PDB entry 6YC6 | X-ray diffraction, 2.20 A resolution | chains A and C of the 3 polymer chains in the assembly

== Chain A (and C) ==
Protein: PII protein
Organism: Corynebacterium glutamicum
Notes: chain C of this document is another copy of the same molecule, construct and numbering; everything in this record applies to it too
Reference sequence: H7C694 (H7C694_CORGT); numbering as in UniProt (aligned over 1-112)
Chain sequence (119 residues; each row starts with the number of its first residue; numbers below 1 keep their minus sign (Met-6 is residue -6)):
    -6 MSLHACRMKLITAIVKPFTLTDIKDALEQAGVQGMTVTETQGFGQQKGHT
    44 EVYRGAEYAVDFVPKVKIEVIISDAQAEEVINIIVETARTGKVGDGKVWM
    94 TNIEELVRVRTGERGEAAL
Unresolved in the structure: -6 to -2, 38-41 (chain C: -6 to 0, 38-41, 47)
Sequence notes: initiating methionine (-6); expression tag (-5 to 0)
Reported in the primary citation:
  - binding site for phosphate ion: Gly87, Gly89, Arg101, Arg103
  - conformationally variable residues (order/disorder transition): Gln38 to Gly41

== How chain A and chain C interact ==
Contacting residue pairs (55; chain A residue first):
  Lys2(A) - Glu97(C)  salt bridge
  Ile7(A) - Thr29(C)
  Thr31(A) - Thr31(C)
  Glu32(A) - Thr31(C)
  Thr33(A) - Thr29(C)
  Thr33(A) - Val30(C)  hydrogen bond (side chain-backbone)
  Thr33(A) - Thr31(C)  hydrogen bond
  Gln34(A) - Thr29(C)
  Gln34(A) - Val30(C)  hydrogen bond (backbone-backbone)
  Gly35(A) - Met28(C)
  Phe36(A) - Leu13(C)  hydrophobic
  Phe36(A) - Lys17(C)
  Phe36(A) - Met28(C)  hydrophobic
  Glu50(A) - Thr14(C)
  Glu50(A) - Asp15(C)
  Glu50(A) - Asp18(C)
  Tyr51(A) - Thr14(C)
  Ala52(A) - Thr14(C)  hydrogen bond (backbone-side chain)
  Lys60(A) - Glu62(C)  salt bridge
  Ile74(A) - Glu98(C)
  Ile74(A) - Val100(C)  hydrophobic
  Asn75(A) - Arg107(C)  hydrogen bond
  Val78(A) - Val100(C)  hydrophobic
  Val78(A) - Val102(C)
  Ala81(A) - Val102(C)
  Arg82(A) - Val102(C)  hydrogen bond (side chain-backbone)
  Arg82(A) - Arg103(C)  hydrogen bond (side chain-backbone)
  Arg82(A) - Thr104(C)
  Arg82(A) - Gly105(C)
  Gly84(A) - Arg103(C)
  Lys85(A) - Arg103(C)
  Val86(A) - Arg103(C)
  Asp88(A) - Val102(C)
  Asp88(A) - Arg103(C)
  Gly89(A) - Arg101(C)
  Gly89(A) - Val102(C)  hydrogen bond (backbone-backbone)
  Lys90(A) - Val100(C)
  Lys90(A) - Arg101(C)
  Lys90(A) - Val102(C)
  Lys90(A) - Ala111(C)  hydrogen bond (side chain-backbone)
  Lys90(A) - Leu112(C)
  Val91(A) - Glu98(C)
  Val91(A) - Leu99(C)
  Val91(A) - Val100(C)  hydrogen bond (backbone-backbone)
  Val91(A) - Val102(C)  hydrophobic
  Trp92(A) - Leu3(C)
  Trp92(A) - Ile64(C)  hydrophobic
  Trp92(A) - Ile96(C)  hydrophobic
  Trp92(A) - Glu98(C)
  Trp92(A) - Leu99(C)  hydrophobic
  Met93(A) - Ile96(C)
  Met93(A) - Glu97(C)  hydrogen bond (backbone-backbone)
  Met93(A) - Glu98(C)  hydrogen bond (backbone-backbone)
  Thr94(A) - Asn95(C)
  Asn95(A) - Glu97(C)
Also at the interface, not in a pair above, chain A (31 interface residues in all): Thr43, Ala49, Phe55
Also at the interface, not in a pair above, chain C (28 interface residues in all): Phe11, Lys60

== In short ==
Chain A and chain C form an interface of 31 and 28 residues respectively; the contacts include 12 hydrogen
bonds and 2 salt bridges. Among the polar pairs are Lys2(A)-Glu97(C), Lys60(A)-Glu62(C) and Thr33(A)-Val30(C).
The paper reports a binding site for phosphate ion at Gly87(A), Gly89(A) and Arg101(A) among others;
conformational variability at Gln38(A).
Both chains are PII protein (Corynebacterium glutamicum). Entry 6YC6 (Structure of C. glutamicum GlnK) was
determined by X-ray diffraction, deposited together with 6YC7.
